Entry 6XLJ (electron microscopy, 2.70 A resolution); this record covers chains D and N of the 11 polymer chains in the assembly.

# Chain D
Protein: DNA-directed RNA polymerase subunit beta'
Source organism: Escherichia coli O157:H7
Notes: EC 2.7.7.6
UniProtKB: P0A8T8 (RPOC_ECO57); numbering as in UniProt (aligned over 1-1407)
Chain sequence (1407 residues; numbered 1 to 1407; the number before each row is that of its first residue):
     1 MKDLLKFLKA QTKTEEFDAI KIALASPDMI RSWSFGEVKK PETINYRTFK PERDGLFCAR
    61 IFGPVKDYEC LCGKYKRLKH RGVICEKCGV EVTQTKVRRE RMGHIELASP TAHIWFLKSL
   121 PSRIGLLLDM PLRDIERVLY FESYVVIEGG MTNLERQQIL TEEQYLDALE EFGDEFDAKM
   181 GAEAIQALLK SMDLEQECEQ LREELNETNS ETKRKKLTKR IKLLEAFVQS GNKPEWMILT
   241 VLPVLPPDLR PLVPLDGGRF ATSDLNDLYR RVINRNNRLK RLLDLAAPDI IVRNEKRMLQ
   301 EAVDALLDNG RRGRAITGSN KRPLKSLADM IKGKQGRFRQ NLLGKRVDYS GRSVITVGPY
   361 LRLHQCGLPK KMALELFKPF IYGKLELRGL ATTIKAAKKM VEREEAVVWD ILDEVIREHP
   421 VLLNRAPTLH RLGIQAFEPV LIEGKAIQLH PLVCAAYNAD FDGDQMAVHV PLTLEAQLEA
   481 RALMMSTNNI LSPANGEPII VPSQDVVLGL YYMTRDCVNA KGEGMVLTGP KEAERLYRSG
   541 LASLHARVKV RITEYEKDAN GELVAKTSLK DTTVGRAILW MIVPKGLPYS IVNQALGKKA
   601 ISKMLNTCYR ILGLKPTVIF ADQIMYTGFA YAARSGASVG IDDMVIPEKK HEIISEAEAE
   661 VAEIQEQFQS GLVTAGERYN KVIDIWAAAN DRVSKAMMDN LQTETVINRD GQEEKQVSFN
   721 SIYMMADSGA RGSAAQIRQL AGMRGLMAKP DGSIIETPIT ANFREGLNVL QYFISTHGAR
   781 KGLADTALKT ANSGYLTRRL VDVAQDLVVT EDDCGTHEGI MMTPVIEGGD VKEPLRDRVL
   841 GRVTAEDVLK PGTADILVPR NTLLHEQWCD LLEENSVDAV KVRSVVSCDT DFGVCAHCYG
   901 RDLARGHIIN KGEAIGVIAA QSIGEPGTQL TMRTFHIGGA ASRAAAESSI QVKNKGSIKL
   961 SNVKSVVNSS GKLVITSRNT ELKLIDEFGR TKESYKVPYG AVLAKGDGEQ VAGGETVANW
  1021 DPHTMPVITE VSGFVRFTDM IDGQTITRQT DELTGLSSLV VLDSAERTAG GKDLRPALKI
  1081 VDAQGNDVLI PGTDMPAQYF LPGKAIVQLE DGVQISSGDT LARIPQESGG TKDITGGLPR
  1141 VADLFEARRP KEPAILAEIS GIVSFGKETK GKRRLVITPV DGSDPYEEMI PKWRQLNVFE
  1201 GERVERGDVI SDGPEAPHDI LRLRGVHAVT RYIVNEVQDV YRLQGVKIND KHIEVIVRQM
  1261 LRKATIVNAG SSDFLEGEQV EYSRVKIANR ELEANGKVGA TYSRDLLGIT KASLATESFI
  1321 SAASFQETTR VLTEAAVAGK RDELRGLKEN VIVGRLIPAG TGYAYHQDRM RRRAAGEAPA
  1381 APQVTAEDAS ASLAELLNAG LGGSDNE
Unresolved in the structure: 1-15, 933-947, 1127-1135, 1376-1407
Swiss-Prot annotation at these positions:
  - binding site (Zn(2+)): Cys70, Cys72, Cys85, Cys88, Cys814, Cys888, Cys895, Cys898
  - binding site (Mg(2+)): Asp460, Asp462, Asp464
  - modified residue: Lys972 (N6-acetyllysine)
Bound ions: Zn2+ site 1: Cys70, Cys72, Cys85, Cys88; Mg2+: Asp460, Asp462, Asp464 (shared with 1 residue of chain R); Zn2+ site 2: Cys814, Cys888, Cys895, Cys898
Residues lining bound ligands: tetraphenylantimonium ion (118): Leu788, Ala791, Asn792

# Chain N
Molecule: synthetic non-template strand DNA
Sequence (54 nucleotides; each row starts with the number of its first residue):
    35 GCCTTGACCC TCCCCTAAGG GGAGGGTTTA GATTGTGTGC AGTCTGACGC GGCG

# How chain D and chain N interact
Residue-residue contacts (9; chain D residue first):
  Tyr46(D) - DG58(N)  hydrogen bond to the phosphate
  Arg47(D) - DA57(N)  phosphate contact
  Arg47(D) - DG58(N)  salt bridge to the phosphate
  Arg133(D) - DG86(N)  salt bridge to the phosphate
  Lys321(D) - DC74(N)  phosphate contact
  Lys321(D) - DA75(N)  salt bridge to the phosphate
  Arg1148(D) - DA81(N)  phosphate contact
  Arg1148(D) - DC82(N)  phosphate contact
  Lys1311(D) - DG83(N)  salt bridge to the phosphate

# In short
6 residues of chain D and 8 residues of chain N are in contact, with 1 hydrogen bond and 4 salt bridges. Polar
pairs include Tyr46(D)-DG58(N), Arg47(D)-DG58(N) and Arg133(D)-DG86(N). Ligands of chain D:
tetraphenylantimonium ion.
Here chain D is DNA-directed RNA polymerase subunit beta' (Escherichia coli O157:H7) and chain N is synthetic
non-template strand DNA. Entry 6XLJ (Cryo-EM structure of EcmrR-RNAP-promoter initial transcribing complex
with 4-nt RNA transcript (EcmrR-RPitc-4nt)) was determined by electron microscopy, deposited together with
6XL5, 6XL6, 6XL9, 6XLA, 6XLK, 6XLL, 6XLM and 6XLN.
